5NWK - chains G and V of the 4 polymer chains in the assembly; structure by X-ray diffraction, 3.30 A resolution.

# Chain G
Molecule: 14-3-3 c-1 protein
Source organism: Nicotiana tabacum
UniProt: Q5KTN5 (Q5KTN5_TOBAC); residue numbers follow UniProt; this construct covers 1-260
Amino-acid sequence (262 residues; row label = number of the first residue in the row; numbers below 1 keep their minus sign (Pro-1 is residue -1)):
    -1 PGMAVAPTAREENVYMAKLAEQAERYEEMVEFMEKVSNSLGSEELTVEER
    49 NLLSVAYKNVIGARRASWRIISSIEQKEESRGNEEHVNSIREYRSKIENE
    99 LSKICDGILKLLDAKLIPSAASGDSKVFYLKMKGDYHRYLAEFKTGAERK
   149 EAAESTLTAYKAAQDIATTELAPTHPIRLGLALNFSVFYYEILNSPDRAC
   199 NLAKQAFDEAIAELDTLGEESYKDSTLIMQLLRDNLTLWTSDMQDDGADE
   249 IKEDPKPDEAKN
Not modelled in the structure: -1 to 4, 213-217, 244-260
Construct notes: expression tag (-1 to 0)
Residues lining bound ligands: fusicoccin (FSC): Glu19, Glu46, Asn49, Ser52, Val53, Lys56, Phe126, Lys129, Pro174, Gly178, Ser219, Asp222, Ile226
From the paper describing this entry:
  - binding site for fusicoccin: Ser52, Val53, Phe126, Pro174, Ile175, Asp222, Leu225, Ile226

# Chain V
Molecule: Potassium channel KAT1
UniProt: Q39128 (KAT1_ARATH); residue numbers follow UniProt; this construct covers 673-677
Amino-acid sequence (5 residues; numbered 673 to 677; the number before each row is that of its first residue):
   673 YFSSN
Modified residues: Ser676 (phosphoserine; SEP)
From the paper describing this entry:
  - binding site for fusicoccin: Asn677
  - post-translational modification sites: Ser676

# How chain G and chain V interact
Pairs across the interface (18; chain G residue first):
  Lys56(G) with Asn677(V)
  Arg63(G) with Ser676(V)
  Arg67(G) with Tyr673(V)
  Lys129(G) with Asn677(V), hydrogen bond (side chain-backbone)
  Asp133(G) with Asn677(V)
  Arg136(G) with Ser676(V)
  Tyr137(G) with Ser676(V)
  Leu181(G) with Ser675(V)
  Asn182(G) with Ser676(V); Asn677(V), hydrogen bond (side chain-backbone)
  Val185(G) with Ser675(V)
  Tyr188(G) with Phe674(V), hydrophobic
  Leu229(G) with Ser675(V)
  Asn233(G) with Phe674(V); Ser675(V), hydrogen bond (side chain-backbone)
  Leu236(G) with Phe674(V), hydrophobic
  Trp237(G) with Phe674(V)
  Asp243(G) with Phe674(V)
Interface residues without a listed pair, chain G (18 interface residues in all): Glu189, Ile226

# Summary
The interface between chain G and chain V involves 18 residues on one side and 5 on the other, with 3 hydrogen
bonds. Among the polar pairs are Lys129(G)-Asn677(V), Asn182(G)-Asn677(V) and Asn233(G)-Ser675(V). Ligands of
chain G: fusicoccin. From the paper: a binding site for fusicoccin at Ser52(G), Val53(G) and Asn677(V) among
others; a modification site at Ser676(V).
Here chain G is 14-3-3 c-1 protein (Nicotiana tabacum) and chain V is Potassium channel KAT1. Entry 5NWK
(14-3-3c in complex with CPP and fusicoccin) was determined by X-ray diffraction together with 5NWI and 5NWJ
from the same study.
